7DCS - chains A and H of the 5 polymer chains in the assembly; structure by X-ray diffraction, 2.40 A resolution.

[Chain A]
Molecule: Heat shock factor protein 1
Organism: Homo sapiens
Reference sequence: Q00613 (HSF1_HUMAN); numbering as in UniProt (aligned over 15-120)
Amino-acid sequence (113 residues; each row starts with the number of its first residue):
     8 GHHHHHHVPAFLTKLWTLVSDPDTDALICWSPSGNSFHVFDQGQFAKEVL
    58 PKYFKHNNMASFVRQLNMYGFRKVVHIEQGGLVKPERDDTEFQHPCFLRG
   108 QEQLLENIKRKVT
Disordered / not traced: 8-13, 84-94, 120
Sequence notes: expression tag (8-14)
Metal / ion sites: Na+: Leu25, Val26, Asp28, Thr31, Asp32, Ile35
Swiss-Prot annotation at these positions:
  - modified residue (N6-acetyllysine): Lys80, Lys91, Lys118
  - cross-link: Lys91 (Glycyl lysine isopeptide (Lys-Gly) (interchain with G-Cter in SUMO2))
  - mutagenesis: Leu22 (L22A: Inhibits HSE DNA-binding activity and transcriptional activation), Lys80 (K80Q: Loss of nuclear stress bodies localization. Loss of DNA-binding and transcriptional activities upon heat shock. No change in homotrimerization upon heat shock ...), Lys91 (K91R: No effect on sumoylation), Lys118 (K118Q: Loss of nuclear stress bodies localization. No change in protein abundance; K118R: No change in nuclear stress bodies localization), Thr120 (T120A: No effect on binding HSE nor on transcriptional activity)
From the paper describing this entry:
  - binding site for the 23-nt DNA strand: Asn74, Arg117, Lys118
  - conformationally variable residues (side-chain flip): Asp96

[Chain H]
Molecule: 23-nt DNA strand
Organism: Homo sapiens
Sequence (23 nucleotides; numbered 0 to 22; the number before each row is that of its first residue; numbering starts at 0):
     0 ATCCGCGAATATTCTAGAACGCC

[Interface between chain A and chain H]
Pairs across the interface - 16 pairs, chain A then chain H:
  Ala17(A) - DA10(H)  phosphate contact
  Phe18(A) - DA10(H)  hydrogen bond to the phosphate
  Phe61(A) - DT11(H)  phosphate contact
  Lys62(A) - DT11(H)  hydrogen bond to the phosphate
  His63(A) - DT11(H)  salt bridge to the phosphate
  His63(A) - DT12(H)  phosphate contact
  Asn65(A) - DT12(H)  phosphate contact
  Ser68(A) - DT11(H)  sugar contact
  Ser68(A) - DT12(H)  hydrogen bond to the phosphate
  Arg71(A) - DT12(H)  base contact
  Gln72(A) - DA10(H)  hydrogen bond to the phosphate
  Gln72(A) - DT11(H)  base contact
  Tyr76(A) - DT9(H)  sugar contact
  Tyr76(A) - DA10(H)  hydrogen bond to the phosphate
  Arg117(A) - DT9(H)  sugar contact
  Arg117(A) - DA10(H)  salt bridge to the phosphate
Other interface residues (no listed pair), chain A (12 interface residues in all): Pro16
Other interface residues (no listed pair), chain H (5 interface residues in all): DC13

[Summary]
Chain A and chain H form an interface of 12 and 5 residues respectively; the contacts include 5 hydrogen bonds
and 2 salt bridges. Polar contacts include Phe18(A)-DA10(H), Lys62(A)-DT11(H) and Ser68(A)-DT12(H). The paper
reports a binding site for the 23-nt DNA strand at Asn74(A), Arg117(A) and Lys118(A); conformational
variability at Asp96(A).
Here chain A is Heat shock factor protein 1 and chain H is a 23-nt DNA strand, both from Homo sapiens. Entry
7DCS (Crystal structure of HSF1 DNA-binding domain in complex with 3-site HSE DNA (23 bp)) was determined by
X-ray diffraction together with 7DCJ, 7DCT and 7DCU from the same study.
